Entry 3U6S (X-ray diffraction, 1.77 A resolution); this record covers chains A and B of the 3 polymer chains in the assembly.

== Chain A ==
Name: Formamidopyrimidine-DNA glycosylase
Organism: Geobacillus stearothermophilus
Notes: EC 3.2.2.23
UniProt: P84131 (P84131_GEOSE); residue numbers follow UniProt; this construct covers 2-274
Sequence (273 residues; numbered 2 to 274; the number before each row is that of its first residue):
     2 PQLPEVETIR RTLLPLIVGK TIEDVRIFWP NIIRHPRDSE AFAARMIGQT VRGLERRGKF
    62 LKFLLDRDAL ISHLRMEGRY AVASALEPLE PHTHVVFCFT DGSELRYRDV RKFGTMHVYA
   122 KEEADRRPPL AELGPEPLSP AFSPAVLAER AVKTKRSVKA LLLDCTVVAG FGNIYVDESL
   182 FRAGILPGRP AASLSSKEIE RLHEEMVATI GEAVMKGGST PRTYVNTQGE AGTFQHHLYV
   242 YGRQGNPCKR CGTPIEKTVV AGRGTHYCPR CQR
Not modelled in the structure: 217-237
Sequence notes: engineered mutation Cys166 (Gln in P84131), Pro222 (Val in P84131)
Bound ions: Zn2+: Cys249, Cys252, Cys269, Cys272
Reported in the primary citation:
  - binding site for the 16-nt DNA strand: Phe114
  - conformationally variable residues (order/disorder transition): Lys217 to His237

== Chain B ==
Molecule: 16-nt DNA strand
Sequence (16 nucleotides; numbered 1 to 16; the number before each row is that of its first residue):
     1 AGGTAGATCC AGACGC
Not modelled in the structure: 1, 15-16

== Chain A / chain B interface ==
Residue-residue contacts - 14 pairs, chain A then chain B:
  Trp30(A) - DC10(B)  hydrogen bond to the phosphate
  Asn32(A) - DC10(B)  hydrogen bond to the phosphate
  Val111(A) - DA11(B)  sugar contact
  Val111(A) - DG12(B)  sugar contact
  Arg112(A) - DC10(B)  base contact
  Arg112(A) - DA11(B)  hydrogen bond to the base
  Arg112(A) - DG12(B)  hydrogen bond to the sugar
  Lys113(A) - DC10(B)  phosphate contact
  Lys113(A) - DA11(B)  salt bridge to the phosphate
  Phe114(A) - DC9(B)  base contact
  Phe114(A) - DC10(B)  sugar contact
  Thr155(A) - DT4(B)  hydrogen bond to the phosphate
  Lys156(A) - DT4(B)  hydrogen bond to the phosphate
  Arg157(A) - DT4(B)  phosphate contact
Also at the interface, not in a pair above, chain A (12 interface residues in all): His93, Lys154, Arg264
Also at the interface, not in a pair above, chain B (7 interface residues in all): DA5, DT8

== In short ==
The interface between chain A and chain B involves 12 residues on one side and 7 on the other; the contacts
include 6 hydrogen bonds and 1 salt bridge. Polar pairs include Arg112(A)-DA11(B), Arg112(A)-DG12(B) and
Trp30(A)-DC10(B). From the paper: a binding site for the 16-nt DNA strand at Phe114(A); conformational
variability at Lys217(A).
Here chain A is Formamidopyrimidine-DNA glycosylase (Geobacillus stearothermophilus) and chain B is a 16-nt
DNA strand. Entry 3U6S (MutM set 1 TpG) was determined by X-ray diffraction (same publication as 3U6D, 3U6E,
3U6L, 3U6M, 3U6O and 3U6P).
